5BXU - chains A and B; structure by X-ray diffraction, 1.35 A resolution.

# Chain A
Protein: Tankyrase-2
Source organism: Homo sapiens
Notes: EC 2.4.2.30
Reference sequence: Q9H2K2 (TNKS2_HUMAN); residue numbers follow UniProt; this construct covers 488-649
Sequence (164 residues; row label = number of the first residue in the row):
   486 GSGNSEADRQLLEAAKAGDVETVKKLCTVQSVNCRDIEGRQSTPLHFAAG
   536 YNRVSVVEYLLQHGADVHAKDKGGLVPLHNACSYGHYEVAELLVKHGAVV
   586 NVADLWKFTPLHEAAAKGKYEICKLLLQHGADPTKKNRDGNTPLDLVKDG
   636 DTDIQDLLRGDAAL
Unresolved in the structure: 649
Differences from the reference sequence: expression tag (486-487)
Swiss-Prot annotation at these positions:
  - region: Leu545 to His553 (HIF1AN-binding)
  - modified residue: Asn518 (3S: -3-hydroxyasparagine), His553 (3S: -3-hydroxyhistidine), Asn586 (3S: -3-hydroxyasparagine)
  - mutagenesis: His553 (H553D: Enhanced hydroxylation by HIF1AN; H553N: Enhanced hydroxylation by HIF1AN)

# Chain B
Protein: cp4n4m5
Sequence (9 residues; row label = number of the first residue in the row):
     1 XREAGDGAX
Modified / non-standard residues: ACE (acetyl group) at position 1; GMA (4-amido-4-carbamoyl-butyric acid) at position 9
Covalently attached groups: 4,4'-pentane-1,5-diylbis(1-propyl-1H-1,2,3-triazole) (4XQ) linked to Ala4, Ala8
Residues lining bound ligands: 4XQ (4,4'-pentane-1,5-diylbis(1-propyl-1H-1,2,3-triazole)): Glu3, Gly7, GMA_9

# How chain A and chain B interact
Residue-residue contacts (30; chain A residue first):
  Arg525(A) - Glu3(B)  salt bridge
  Arg525(A) - Ala4(B)  hydrogen bond (side chain-backbone)
  Arg525(A) - Gly5(B)
  Arg525(A) - Asp6(B)
  Ser527(A) - Asp6(B)  hydrogen bond
  Phe532(A) - Asp6(B)
  Gly535(A) - Asp6(B)
  Gly535(A) - Gly7(B)
  Gly535(A) - Ala8(B)  hydrogen bond (backbone-backbone)
  Tyr536(A) - Gly7(B)
  Tyr536(A) - Ala8(B)  hydrophobic
  Lys557(A) - Glu3(B)
  Leu560(A) - Arg2(B)
  Leu560(A) - Gly5(B)
  Asn565(A) - Gly5(B)
  Asn565(A) - Asp6(B)  hydrogen bond (side chain-backbone)
  Tyr569(A) - Ala4(B)
  Tyr569(A) - Gly5(B)  hydrogen bond (side chain-backbone)
  Tyr569(A) - Asp6(B)
  Tyr569(A) - Gly7(B)
  Tyr569(A) - Ala8(B)
  Tyr569(A) - GMA_9(B)
  His571(A) - Ala8(B)  hydrogen bond (side chain-backbone)
  His571(A) - GMA_9(B)
  Asp589(A) - Arg2(B)  salt bridge
  Trp591(A) - ACE_1(B)
  Trp591(A) - Arg2(B)
  Phe593(A) - Arg2(B)
  Glu598(A) - Arg2(B)  salt bridge
  Lys604(A) - GMA_9(B)  hydrogen bond (side chain-backbone)
Interface residues without a listed pair, chain A (18 interface residues in all): His531, Asp556, Lys602

# In short
The interface between chain A and chain B involves 18 residues on one side and 9 on the other; the contacts
include 7 hydrogen bonds and 3 salt bridges. Polar pairs include Arg525(A)-Glu3(B), Asp589(A)-Arg2(B) and
Glu598(A)-Arg2(B). Compound 4XQ is covalently linked to Ala8(B).
Here chain A is Tankyrase-2 (Homo sapiens) and chain B is cp4n4m5. Entry 5BXU (Human Tankyrase-2 in Complex
with Macrocyclised Extended Peptide cp4n4m5) was determined by X-ray diffraction.
